6Z7U - chain A; structure by X-ray diffraction, 2.58 A resolution.

[Chain A]
Molecule: Myosin-2 heavy chain
Source organism: Dictyostelium discoideum
UniProt: P08799 (MYS2_DICDI); residues 2-761 here = UniProt positions 2-761
Amino-acid sequence (777 residues; row label = number of the first residue in the row; numbers below 1 keep their minus sign (Met-10 is residue -10)):
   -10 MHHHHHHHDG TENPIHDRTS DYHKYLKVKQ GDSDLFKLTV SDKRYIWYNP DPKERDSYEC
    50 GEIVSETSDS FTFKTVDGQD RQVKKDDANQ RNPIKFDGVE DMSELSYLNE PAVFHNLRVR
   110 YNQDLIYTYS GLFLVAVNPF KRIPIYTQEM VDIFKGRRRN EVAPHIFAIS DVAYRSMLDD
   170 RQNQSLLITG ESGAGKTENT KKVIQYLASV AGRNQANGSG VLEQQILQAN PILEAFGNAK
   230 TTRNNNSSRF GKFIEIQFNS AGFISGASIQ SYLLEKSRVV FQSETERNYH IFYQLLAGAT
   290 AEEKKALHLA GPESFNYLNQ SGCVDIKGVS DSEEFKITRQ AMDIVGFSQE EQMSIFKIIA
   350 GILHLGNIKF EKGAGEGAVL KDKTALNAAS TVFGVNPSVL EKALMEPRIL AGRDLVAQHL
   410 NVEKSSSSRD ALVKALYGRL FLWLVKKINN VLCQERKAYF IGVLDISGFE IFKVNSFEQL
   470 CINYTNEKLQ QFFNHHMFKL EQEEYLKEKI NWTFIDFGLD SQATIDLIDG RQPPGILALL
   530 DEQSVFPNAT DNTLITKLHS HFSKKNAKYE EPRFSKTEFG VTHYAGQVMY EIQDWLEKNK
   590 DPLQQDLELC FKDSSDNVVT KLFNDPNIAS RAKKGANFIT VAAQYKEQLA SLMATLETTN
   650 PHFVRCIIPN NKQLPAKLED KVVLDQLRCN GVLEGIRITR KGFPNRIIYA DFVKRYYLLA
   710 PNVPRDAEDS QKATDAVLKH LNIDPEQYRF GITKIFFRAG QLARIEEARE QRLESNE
Not modelled in the structure: -10 to 1, 20-29, 402-403, 766
Construct notes: initiating methionine (-10); expression tag (-9 to 1, 762-766)
Ligand contacts:
  - ADP (adenosine-5'-diphosphate): Ile115, Asn127, Pro128, Phe129, Lys130, Arg131, Tyr135, Glu180, Ser181, Gly182, Ala183, Gly184, Lys185, Thr186, Glu187, Glu223
  - (S)-blebbistatin (BIT; (-)-1-phenyl-1,2,3,4-tetrahydro-4-hydroxypyrrolo[2,3-b]-7-methylquinolin-4-one): Arg238, Phe239, Gly240, Tyr261, Leu262, Leu263, Glu264, Ile455, Ser456, Glu467, Cys470, Ile471, Thr474, Val630, Tyr634, Gln637, Leu638, Leu641
Swiss-Prot annotation at these positions:
  - region (Actin-binding): Leu638 to Asn660, Arg738 to Ala752
  - binding site (ATP): Gly179 to Thr186
  - modified residue: Lys130 (N6,N6-dimethyllysine)
What the authors report for this chain:
  - contacts within the chain: Arg131-Glu187 (salt bridge), Glu180-Arg232 (salt bridge), Arg232-Asp674 (salt bridge), Arg238-Glu459 (salt bridge)
  - conformationally variable residues (loop rearrangement, side-chain flip): Arg131, Arg232 to Arg238, Leu262, Asp454 to Glu459, Tyr634
  - binding site for ADP: Asn127, Arg131, Tyr135, Ser181, Gly184, Thr186, Glu187, Glu223
  - allosteric site: Arg232 (proposed by the authors, not directly observed)
  - binding site for (S)-blebbistatin: Gly240, Tyr261, Leu262, Ile455, Ser456, Glu467, Ile471, Thr474, Val630, Tyr634, Leu641
  - binding site for ADP: Gly182, Ala183, Lys185 (from molecular simulation)

[Overview]
Chain A binds ADP and (S)-blebbistatin. From UniProt: 8 ATP-binding residues. The paper reports a binding site
for ADP at Asn127, Arg131 and Tyr135 among others; a binding site for (S)-blebbistatin at Gly240, Tyr261 and
Leu262 among others.
Chain A is Myosin-2 heavy chain (Dictyostelium discoideum); the structure, Myosin-II motor domain complexed
with blebbistatin in a new ADP-release conformation, was determined by X-ray diffraction, deposited together
with 6Z7T.
